Entry 7QOY (X-ray diffraction, 1.45 A resolution); this record covers chains A and B.

== Chain A ==
Molecule: Nitrile hydratase
From: Aeribacillus pallidus
Notes: EC 4.2.1.84; fragment: chain A
Reference sequence: Q84FS5 (Q84FS5_9BACI); residue numbers follow UniProt; this construct covers 1-216
Sequence (216 residues; row label = number of the first residue in the row):
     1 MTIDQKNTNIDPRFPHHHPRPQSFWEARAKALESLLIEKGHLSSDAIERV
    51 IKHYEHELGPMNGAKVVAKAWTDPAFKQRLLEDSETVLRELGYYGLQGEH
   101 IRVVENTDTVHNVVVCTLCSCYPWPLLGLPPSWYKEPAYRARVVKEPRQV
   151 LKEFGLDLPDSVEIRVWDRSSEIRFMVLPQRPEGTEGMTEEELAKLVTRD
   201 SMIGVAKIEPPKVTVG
Disordered / not traced: 1-9, 212-216
Sequence notes: engineered mutation R169 (Ser in Q84FS5)
Modified residues: C119 (3-sulfinoalanine; CSD); C121 (3-sulfinoalanine; CSD)
Metal / ion sites: Co3+: S120, C121

== Chain B ==
Molecule: Nitrile hydratase subunit beta
From: Aeribacillus pallidus
Notes: EC 4.2.1.84; fragment: chain B
Reference sequence: Q84FS6 (Q84FS6_9BACI); residues 1-229 here = UniProt positions 1-229
Sequence (229 residues; row label = number of the first residue in the row):
     1 MNGIHDVGGMDGFGKVMYVKEEEDIYFTHDWERLAFGLVAGCKAQGLGMK
    51 AFDEFRIGIELMRPVDYLTSSYYGHWIATVAYNLVDTGVLDEKELDERTE
   101 VFLKKPDTKIPRREDPALVKLVEKALYDGLSPLREISASPRFKVGERIKA
   151 KNIHPTGHTRFPRYARDKYGVIDEVYGAHVFPDDAAHRKGENPQYLYRVR
   201 FEAEELWGYKQKDSVYIDLWESYMEPVSH
Disordered / not traced: 228-229
Sequence notes: engineered mutation K43 (Met in Q84FS6), A150 (Thr in Q84FS6)

== Interface between chain A and chain B ==
Residue-residue contacts - 211 pairs, chain A then chain B:
  P15(A) - R63(B)  hydrogen bond (backbone-side chain)
  H16(A) - R63(B)
  H16(A) - V65(B)
  H18(A) - R63(B)  hydrogen bond (backbone-side chain)
  P19(A) - R63(B)
  P19(A) - V65(B)
  P19(A) - D66(B)
  P19(A) - T69(B)
  R20(A) - R63(B)
  R20(A) - D66(B)  hydrogen bond (backbone-side chain)
  Q22(A) - T69(B)  hydrogen bond (side chain-backbone)
  Q22(A) - S70(B)
  Q22(A) - S71(B)
  S23(A) - L103(B)
  F24(A) - T99(B)
  W25(A) - W31(B)  hydrophobic
  W25(A) - M62(B)  hydrophobic
  W25(A) - S70(B)
  W25(A) - G74(B)
  W25(A) - I77(B)
  W25(A) - A78(B)  hydrophobic
  E26(A) - W31(B)
  A27(A) - T99(B)
  A27(A) - F102(B)
  A27(A) - L103(B)  hydrophobic
  R28(A) - I77(B)
  R28(A) - E92(B)  salt bridge
  R28(A) - L95(B)
  R28(A) - D96(B)  salt bridge
  R28(A) - T99(B)  hydrogen bond
  A29(A) - L34(B)
  A29(A) - L38(B)
  A29(A) - I77(B)  hydrophobic
  K30(A) - L34(B)
  K30(A) - F102(B)
  K30(A) - P106(B)  hydrogen bond (side chain-backbone)
  A31(A) - R98(B)
  A31(A) - T99(B)
  A31(A) - F102(B)
  L32(A) - L38(B)  hydrophobic
  L32(A) - L90(B)  hydrophobic
  L32(A) - L95(B)  hydrophobic
  E33(A) - L34(B)
  E33(A) - L38(B)
  E33(A) - I110(B)
  S34(A) - R98(B)  hydrogen bond
  S34(A) - F102(B)
  S34(A) - I110(B)
  S34(A) - P111(B)
  L35(A) - E94(B)
  L35(A) - L95(B)  hydrophobic
  L35(A) - R98(B)
  L36(A) - L38(B)  hydrophobic
  L36(A) - C42(B)  hydrophobic
  L36(A) - L47(B)  hydrophobic
  L36(A) - L84(B)  hydrophobic
  I37(A) - P111(B)
  I37(A) - R113(B)
  E38(A) - R98(B)  salt bridge
  K39(A) - L90(B)
  K39(A) - E94(B)  salt bridge
  G40(A) - R113(B)  hydrogen bond (backbone-side chain)
  H41(A) - Q45(B)  hydrogen bond (backbone-side chain)
  H41(A) - L47(B)
  H41(A) - V89(B)
  H41(A) - L118(B)
  L42(A) - L38(B)  hydrophobic
  L42(A) - G41(B)
  L42(A) - Q45(B)
  L42(A) - R113(B)  hydrogen bond (backbone-side chain)
  L42(A) - L118(B)  hydrophobic
  S43(A) - R113(B)
  S43(A) - D115(B)
  S43(A) - L118(B)
  S44(A) - R112(B)
  S44(A) - R113(B)  hydrogen bond (backbone-backbone)
  D45(A) - R113(B)
  D45(A) - E114(B)
  D45(A) - D115(B)  hydrogen bond (side chain-backbone)
  D45(A) - P116(B)
  D45(A) - V119(B)
  A46(A) - L118(B)  hydrophobic
  A46(A) - V119(B)
  I47(A) - L34(B)  hydrophobic
  R49(A) - E123(B)  salt bridge
  R49(A) - Y127(B)  hydrogen bond
  V50(A) - F36(B)
  V50(A) - G37(B)
  V50(A) - A40(B)  hydrophobic
  V50(A) - V122(B)  hydrophobic
  I51(A) - R33(B)
  H53(A) - L126(B)
  H53(A) - Y127(B)  hydrogen bond
  Y54(A) - Y26(B)
  Y54(A) - F36(B)  hydrophobic
  Y54(A) - L126(B)
  E55(A) - Y26(B)
  E55(A) - F27(B)
  E55(A) - R33(B)  salt bridge
  E57(A) - Y127(B)  hydrogen bond
  P60(A) - E21(B)
  Y94(A) - Y127(B)
  Y94(A) - D128(B)
  G95(A) - L126(B)
  G95(A) - Y127(B)
  G95(A) - G129(B)
  L96(A) - K43(B)
  L96(A) - F52(B)  hydrophobic
  L96(A) - L126(B)  hydrogen bond (backbone-backbone)
  L96(A) - G129(B)
  Q97(A) - F52(B)
  E99(A) - G129(B)
  E99(A) - L130(B)  hydrogen bond (side chain-backbone)
  H100(A) - S131(B)  hydrogen bond
  R102(A) - E174(B)  salt bridge
  R102(A) - Y176(B)
  T117(A) - H5(B)
  T117(A) - V7(B)
  L118(A) - H5(B)  hydrogen bond (backbone-side chain)
  L118(A) - D6(B)
  L118(A) - R160(B)
  C119(A) - R56(B)
  C119(A) - R160(B)
  S120(A) - Y72(B)  hydrogen bond
  C121(A) - R56(B)
  C121(A) - R160(B)
  W124(A) - F36(B)  hydrophobic
  W124(A) - W76(B)  hydrophobic
  L129(A) - Y26(B)  hydrophobic
  L129(A) - F27(B)  hydrophobic
  L129(A) - F36(B)  hydrophobic
  L129(A) - Y73(B)
  P131(A) - D24(B)
  S132(A) - V19(B)
  S132(A) - D24(B)  hydrogen bond
  W133(A) - V16(B)  hydrophobic
  W133(A) - M17(B)
  K135(A) - Y72(B)
  P137(A) - F13(B)  hydrophobic
  A138(A) - F13(B)
  A138(A) - G14(B)
  A138(A) - K15(B)
  Y139(A) - V16(B)
  R140(A) - H5(B)  hydrogen bond (side chain-backbone)
  R140(A) - V7(B)
  R140(A) - Y67(B)  hydrogen bond
  A141(A) - V7(B)
  A141(A) - G8(B)
  A141(A) - G9(B)  hydrogen bond (backbone-backbone)
  A141(A) - M10(B)
  A141(A) - F13(B)  hydrophobic
  R142(A) - G14(B)  hydrogen bond (side chain-backbone)
  R142(A) - K15(B)
  R142(A) - V16(B)
  V144(A) - G9(B)
  V144(A) - Y164(B)
  V144(A) - W207(B)  hydrogen bond (backbone-side chain)
  V144(A) - V215(B)
  K145(A) - G9(B)
  K145(A) - D11(B)  salt bridge
  K145(A) - W207(B)
  K145(A) - Y209(B)  hydrogen bond
  K145(A) - Q211(B)
  P147(A) - D213(B)
  R148(A) - Q211(B)
  R148(A) - K212(B)  hydrogen bond (side chain-backbone)
  R148(A) - D213(B)  salt bridge
  E153(A) - K15(B)  salt bridge
  E153(A) - V16(B)  hydrogen bond (side chain-backbone)
  F154(A) - V16(B)  hydrophobic
  F154(A) - Y18(B)  hydrophobic
  D160(A) - Q211(B)
  D160(A) - K212(B)
  E163(A) - K212(B)
  I164(A) - K212(B)  hydrogen bond (backbone-backbone)
  I164(A) - D213(B)
  I164(A) - S214(B)  hydrogen bond (backbone-backbone)
  R165(A) - R200(B)
  R165(A) - S214(B)
  R165(A) - Y216(B)
  V166(A) - S214(B)  hydrogen bond (backbone-backbone)
  V166(A) - V215(B)
  V166(A) - Y216(B)  hydrogen bond (backbone-backbone)
  W167(A) - R198(B)
  W167(A) - Y216(B)
  D168(A) - Y164(B)  hydrogen bond
  D168(A) - Y216(B)  hydrogen bond (backbone-backbone)
  D168(A) - I217(B)
  R169(A) - R160(B)  hydrogen bond (backbone-side chain)
  R169(A) - Y216(B)
  R169(A) - D218(B)  salt bridge
  S170(A) - R160(B)  hydrogen bond (backbone-side chain)
  S170(A) - I217(B)
  S170(A) - D218(B)  hydrogen bond (side chain-backbone)
  S170(A) - W220(B)
  S171(A) - L196(B)
  S171(A) - D218(B)  hydrogen bond
  S171(A) - W220(B)
  E172(A) - F52(B)
  E172(A) - R56(B)  salt bridge
  E172(A) - P132(B)
  I173(A) - Y176(B)  hydrophobic
  I173(A) - H179(B)
  I173(A) - D218(B)
  R174(A) - R56(B)
  F175(A) - Y176(B)
  F175(A) - R198(B)
  T198(A) - E21(B)
  R199(A) - E21(B)  hydrogen bond (backbone-side chain)
  R199(A) - D24(B)  salt bridge
  D200(A) - E21(B)  hydrogen bond (backbone-side chain)
Interface residues without a listed pair, chain A (94 interface residues in all): H17, L58, G59, C116, E136, V150, S161, V162
Interface residues without a listed pair, chain B (101 interface residues in all): L68, V80, A81, A125, L133, P162

== Summary ==
The interface between chain A and chain B involves 94 residues on one side and 101 on the other, with 41
hydrogen bonds and 13 salt bridges. Polar contacts include R28(A)-E92(B), R28(A)-D96(B) and E38(A)-R98(B).
S120(A) and C121(A) form the Co3+ site.
Chain A is Nitrile hydratase and chain B is Nitrile hydratase subunit beta, both from Aeribacillus pallidus;
the structure, A mutant of the nitrile hydratase from Geobacillus pallidus having enhanced thermostability,
was determined by X-ray diffraction.
